PDB entry 9BNK | electron microscopy, 3.10 A resolution | chains H and G of the 8 polymer chains in the assembly

== Chain H ==
Protein: V031-a.01 heavy chain
Source organism: Macaca mulatta
Chain sequence (248 residues; numbered 1 to 225 plus 23 insertion-coded residues; the number before each row is that of its first residue; a row labelled like 35A-35B holds insertion residues (35A, then the next letters in order)):
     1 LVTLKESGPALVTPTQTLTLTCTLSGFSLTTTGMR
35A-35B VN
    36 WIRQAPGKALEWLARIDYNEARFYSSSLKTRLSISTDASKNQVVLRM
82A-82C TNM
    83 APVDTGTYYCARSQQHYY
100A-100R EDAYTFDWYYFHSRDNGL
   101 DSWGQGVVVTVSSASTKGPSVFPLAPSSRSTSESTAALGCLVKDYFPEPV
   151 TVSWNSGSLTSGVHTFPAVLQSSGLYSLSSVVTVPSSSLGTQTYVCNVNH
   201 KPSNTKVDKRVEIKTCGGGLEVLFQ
Unresolved in the structure: 114-225
Modified / non-standard residues: Tyr100D (O-sulfo-L-tyrosine; TYS)
Reported in the primary citation:
  - post-translational modification sites: Tyr100D

== Chain G ==
Protein: Human immunodeficiency virus 1 envelope glycoprotein Gp120
Source organism: Human immunodeficiency virus 1
Reference sequence: Q2N0S6 (Q2N0S6_9HIV1); the construct lacks a stretch of the UniProt sequence and is renumbered around it, so the offset changes along the chain: 32-141 = UniProt 31-140; 150-185 = UniProt 141-176; 189-309 = UniProt 188-308; 312-321 = UniProt 309-318; 2 more segments
Chain sequence (473 residues; each row starts with the number of its first residue; note: 14 numbers in that range are skipped by the numbering (no residue carries them; nothing is unmodelled there); a row labelled like 185A-185K holds insertion residues (185A, then the next letters in order)):
    32 ENLWVTVYYGVPVWKDAETTLFCASDAKAYETEKHNVWATHACVPTDPNP
    82 QEIHLENVTEEFNMWKNNMVEQMHTDIISLWDQSLKPCVKLTPLCVTLQC
   132 TNVTNNITDD
   150 MRGELKNCSFNMTTELRDKKQKVYSLFYRLDVVQIN
185A-185K ENQGNRSNNSN
   189 KEYRLINCNTSACTQACPKVSFEPIPIHYCAPAGFAILKCKDKKFNGTGP
   239 CPSVSTVQCTHGIKPVVSTQLLLNGSLAEEEVMIRSENITNNAKNILVQF
   289 NTPVQINCTRPNNNTRKSIRI
   312 GPGQAFYATG
  321A D
   322 IIGDIRQAHCNVSKATWNETLGKVVKQLRKHFGNNTIIRFANSSGGDLEV
   372 TTHSFNCGGEFFYCNTSGLFNSTWISNT
   401 SVQGSNSTGSNDSITLPCRIKQIINMWQRIGQCMYAPPIQGVIRCVSNIT
   451 GLILTRDGGSTNSTTETFRPGGGDMRDNWRSELYKYKVVKIEPLGVAPTR
   501 CKRRVV
Unresolved in the structure: 60-64, 185A-185K, 401-411
Cystine bridges: Cys54-Cys74, Cys119-Cys205, Cys126-Cys196, Cys131-Cys157, Cys201-Cys433, Cys218-Cys247, Cys228-Cys239, Cys296-Cys331, Cys378-Cys445, Cys385-Cys418
Covalently attached groups: N-acetylglucosamine (NAG) linked to Asn88, Asn133, Asn160, Asn197, Asn234, Asn262, Asn276, Asn295, Asn301, Asn332, Asn339, Asn355, Asn363, Asn386, Asn392, Asn448; glycan linked to Asn156
Sequence notes: conflict Cys201 (Ile200 in Q2N0S6), Asn332 (Thr330 in Q2N0S6), Cys433 (Ala430 in Q2N0S6), Cys501 (Ala498 in Q2N0S6)
Reported in the primary citation:
  - post-translational modification sites: Asn160

== Interface between chain H and chain G ==
Residue-residue contacts (12; chain H residue first):
  Asp100B(H) - Lys169(G)  salt bridge
  Asp100G(H) - Arg166(G)  salt bridge
  Trp100H(H) - Asp167(G)
  Tyr100I(H) - Asp167(G)
  Tyr100I(H) - Lys168(G)
  Tyr100I(H) - Lys169(G)
  Tyr100J(H) - Asp167(G)
  Tyr100J(H) - Lys168(G)
  Tyr100J(H) - Lys169(G)  hydrogen bond (backbone-backbone)
  Phe100K(H) - Asn160(G)
  Phe100K(H) - Lys169(G)
  Phe100K(H) - Lys171(G)
Also at the interface, not in a pair above, chain G (8 interface residues in all): Leu165, Gln170
The authors on this interface:
  - residue pairs: Tyr100J(H)-Lys168(G) (backbone contact), Tyr100J(H)-Lys169(G), Phe100K(H)-Lys171(G), Asp100G(H)-Arg166(G)
  - epitope / paratope residues, chain H: Asp100G(H), Tyr100I(H), Tyr100J(H), Phe100K(H)
  - epitope / paratope residues, chain G: Lys171(G)

== In short ==
The interface between chain H and chain G involves 6 residues on one side and 8 on the other, with 1 hydrogen
bond and 2 salt bridges. Among the polar pairs are Asp100G(H)-Arg166(G), Asp100B(H)-Lys169(G) and
Tyr100J(H)-Lys169(G). The authors report a backbone contact between Tyr100J(H) and Lys168(G); contacts between
Tyr100J(H) and Lys169(G), Phe100K(H) and Lys171(G) and Asp100G(H) and Arg166(G). From the paper:
epitope/paratope residues Asp100G(H), Tyr100I(H) and Lys171(G) among others; modification sites Tyr100D(H) and
Asn160(G).
Chain H is V031-a.01 heavy chain (Macaca mulatta) and chain G is Human immunodeficiency virus 1 envelope
glycoprotein Gp120 (Human immunodeficiency virus 1); the structure, Cryo-EM structure of rhesus antibody
V031-a.01 in complex with HIV-1 Env BG505 DS-SOSIP, was determined by electron microscopy, deposited together
with 9BNM, 9BNP, 9BTH, 9BTI, 9BTJ, 9BTL and 9BTV.
